6Z9R - chains U and X of the 16 polymer chains in the assembly; structure by electron microscopy, 4.10 A resolution (low resolution: residue-level contacts below are approximate; hydrogen-bond / salt-bridge calls are withheld).

== Chain U ==
Name: DNA-directed RNA polymerase subunit alpha
Source organism: Escherichia coli
Notes: EC 2.7.7.6
Reference sequence: P0A7Z4 (RPOA_ECOLI); numbering as in UniProt (aligned over 1-329)
Chain sequence (329 residues; numbered 1 to 329; the number before each row is that of its first residue):
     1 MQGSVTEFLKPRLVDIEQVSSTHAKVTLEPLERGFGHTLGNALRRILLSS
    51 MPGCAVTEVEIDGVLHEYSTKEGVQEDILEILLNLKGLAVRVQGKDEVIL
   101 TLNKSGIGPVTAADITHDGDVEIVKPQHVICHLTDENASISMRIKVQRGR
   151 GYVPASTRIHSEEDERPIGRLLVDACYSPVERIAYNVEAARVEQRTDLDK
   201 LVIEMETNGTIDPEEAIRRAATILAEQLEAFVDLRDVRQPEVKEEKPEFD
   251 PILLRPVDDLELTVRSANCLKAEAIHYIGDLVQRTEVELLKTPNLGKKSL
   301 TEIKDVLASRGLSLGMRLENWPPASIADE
Unresolved in the structure: 1-3, 239-329
Swiss-Prot annotation at these positions:
  - region: Glu162 to Glu165 (Required for interaction with Crp at class II promoters)
  - modified residue: Arg265 (ADP-ribosylarginine), Lys297 (N6-acetyllysine), Lys298 (N6-acetyllysine)
  - mutagenesis: Arg45 (R45C: In rpoA112; temperature-sensitive, blocks RNA polymerase assembly), Glu162 to Glu165 (5-fold decrease in CRP-class II promoter-dependent transcription), Glu165 (E165K: 5-fold decrease in CRP-class II promoter-dependent transcription), Arg191 (R191C: In rpoA101; temperature-sensitive)

== Chain X ==
Name: DNA-directed RNA polymerase subunit beta
Source organism: Escherichia coli
Notes: EC 2.7.7.6
Reference sequence: P0A8V4 (RPOB_ECO57); numbering as in UniProt (aligned over 1-1342)
Chain sequence (1342 residues; row label = number of the first residue in the row):
     1 MVYSYTEKKRIRKDFGKRPQVLDVPYLLSIQLDSFQKFIEQDPEGQYGLE
    51 AAFRSVFPIQSYSGNSELQYVSYRLGEPVFDVQECQIRGVTYSAPLRVKL
   101 RLVIYEREAPEGTVKDIKEQEVYMGEIPLMTDNGTFVINGTERVIVSQLH
   151 RSPGVFFDSDKGKTHSSGKVLYNARIIPYRGSWLDFEFDPKDNLFVRIDR
   201 RRKLPATIILRALNYTTEQILDLFFEKVIFEIRDNKLQMELVPERLRGET
   251 ASFDIEANGKVYVEKGRRITARHIRQLEKDDVKLIEVPVEYIAGKVVAKD
   301 YIDESTGELICAANMELSLDLLAKLSQSGHKRIETLFTNDLDHGPYISET
   351 LRVDPTNDRLSALVEIYRMMRPGEPPTREAAESLFENLFFSEDRYDLSAV
   401 GRMKFNRSLLREEIEGSGILSKDDIIDVMKKLIDIRNGKGEVDDIDHLGN
   451 RRIRSVGEMAENQFRVGLVRVERAVKERLSLGDLDTLMPQDMINAKPISA
   501 AVKEFFGSSQLSQFMDQNNPLSEITHKRRISALGPGGLTRERAGFEVRDV
   551 HPTHYGRVCPIETPEGPNIGLINSLSVYAQTNEYGFLETPYRKVTDGVVT
   601 DEIHYLSAIEEGNYVIAQANSNLDEEGHFVEDLVTCRSKGESSLFSRDQV
   651 DYMDVSTQQVVSVGASLIPFLEHDDANRALMGANMQRQAVPTLRADKPLV
   701 GTGMERAVAVDSGVTAVAKRGGVVQYVDASRIVIKVNEDEMYPGEAGIDI
   751 YNLTKYTRSNQNTCINQMPCVSLGEPVERGDVLADGPSTDLGELALGQNM
   801 RVAFMPWNGYNFEDSILVSERVVQEDRFTTIHIQELACVSRDTKLGPEEI
   851 TADIPNVGEAALSKLDESGIVYIGAEVTGGDILVGKVTPKGETQLTPEEK
   901 LLRAIFGEKASDVKDSSLRVPNGVSGTVIDVQVFTRDGVEKDKRALEIEE
   951 MQLKQAKKDLSEELQILEAGLFSRIRAVLVAGGVEAEKLDKLPRDRWLEL
  1001 GLTDEEKQNQLEQLAEQYDELKHEFEKKLEAKRRKITQGDDLAPGVLKIV
  1051 KVYLAVKRRIQPGDKMAGRHGNKGVISKINPIEDMPYDENGTPVDIVLNP
  1101 LGVPSRMNIGQILETHLGMAAKGIGDKINAMLKQQQEVAKLREFIQRAYD
  1151 LGADVRQKVDLSTFSDEEVMRLAENLRKGMPIATPVFDGAKEAEIKELLK
  1201 LGDLPTSGQIRLYDGRTGEQFERPVTVGYMYMLKLNHLVDDKMHARSTGS
  1251 YSLVTQQPLGGKAQFGGQRFGEMEVWALEAYGAAYTLQEMLTVKSDDVNG
  1301 RTKMYKNIVDGNHQMEPGMPESFNVLLKEIRSLGINIELEDE
Unresolved in the structure: 1, 1342
Swiss-Prot annotation at these positions:
  - modified residue (N6-acetyllysine): Lys1022, Lys1200

== Chain U / chain X interface ==
Residue-residue contacts - 60 pairs, chain U then chain X:
  His37(U) - Gly1218(X)
  Asn41(U) - Gly1215(X)
  Asn41(U) - Arg1216(X)
  Asn41(U) - Gly1218(X)
  Arg44(U) - Glu1083(X)
  Arg44(U) - Tyr1087(X)
  Arg45(U) - Glu1083(X)
  Arg45(U) - Asp1084(X)
  Arg45(U) - Gly1215(X)
  Arg45(U) - Arg1216(X)
  Leu48(U) - Ile1082(X)
  Leu48(U) - Glu1083(X)
  Ser49(U) - Glu1083(X)
  Leu65(U) - Ile873(X)
  His66(U) - Ile873(X)
  His66(U) - Gly874(X)
  His66(U) - Ile929(X)
  Tyr68(U) - Tyr756(X)
  Tyr68(U) - Ile831(X)
  Tyr68(U) - Thr927(X)
  Tyr68(U) - Ile929(X)
  Tyr68(U) - Lys1057(X)
  Thr70(U) - Ala729(X)
  Thr70(U) - Lys755(X)
  Lys71(U) - Asp728(X)
  Glu72(U) - Asp728(X)
  Gly73(U) - Asp728(X)
  Val74(U) - Asp728(X)
  Val74(U) - Ala729(X)
  Gln75(U) - Val727(X)
  Gln75(U) - Ala729(X)
  Gln75(U) - Val771(X)
  Asp77(U) - Lys755(X)
  Asp77(U) - Tyr756(X)
  Asp77(U) - Asn766(X)
  Leu79(U) - Tyr756(X)
  Leu79(U) - Ile831(X)
  Glu80(U) - Arg694(X)
  Leu83(U) - Arg694(X)
  Lys86(U) - Gln824(X)
  Lys86(U) - Asp826(X)
  Thr134(U) - Tyr726(X)
  Thr134(U) - Val727(X)
  Thr134(U) - Leu773(X)
  Tyr152(U) - Glu820(X)
  Tyr152(U) - Gln824(X)
  Glu165(U) - Glu876(X)
  Arg166(U) - Ala860(X)
  Arg166(U) - Ser863(X)
  Arg166(U) - Lys864(X)
  Arg166(U) - Glu876(X)
  Ile168(U) - Gly874(X)
  Asp174(U) - Gln824(X)
  Cys176(U) - Gln824(X)
  Arg182(U) - Asn1090(X)
  Arg182(U) - Gly1091(X)
  Ala184(U) - Asn1090(X)
  Ala184(U) - Gly1091(X)
  Tyr185(U) - Tyr1087(X)
  Tyr185(U) - Gly1218(X)
Interface residues without a listed pair, chain U (36 interface residues in all): Glu67, Ser69, Glu76, Asp135, Ser156, Glu181
Interface residues without a listed pair, chain X (45 interface residues in all): Leu693, Ser730, Pro769, Arg821, Glu825, Ala875, Lys954, Ala1055, Val1056, Arg1059, Pro1093, Asp1214, Thr1217

== Overview ==
36 residues of chain U face 45 of chain X across their interface. Curated annotation (UniProt) lists 6
mutagenesis sites on chain U.
Here chain U is DNA-directed RNA polymerase subunit alpha and chain X is DNA-directed RNA polymerase subunit
beta, both from Escherichia coli. Entry 6Z9R (Transcription termination intermediate complex 3) was determined
by electron microscopy together with 6Z9P, 6Z9Q, 6Z9S, 6Z9T, 7ADB, 7ADC, 7ADD and 7ADE from the same study.
